7TLO - chain A; structure by X-ray diffraction, 1.55 A resolution.

# Chain A
Name: Cytochrome P450 142A3
Organism: Mycobacterium marinum ATCC BAA-535
UniProt: A0A2Z5YMP0 (A0A2Z5YMP0_MYCMR); residue numbers follow UniProt; this construct covers 1-401
Amino-acid sequence (405 residues; numbered 1 to 405; the number before each row is that of its first residue):
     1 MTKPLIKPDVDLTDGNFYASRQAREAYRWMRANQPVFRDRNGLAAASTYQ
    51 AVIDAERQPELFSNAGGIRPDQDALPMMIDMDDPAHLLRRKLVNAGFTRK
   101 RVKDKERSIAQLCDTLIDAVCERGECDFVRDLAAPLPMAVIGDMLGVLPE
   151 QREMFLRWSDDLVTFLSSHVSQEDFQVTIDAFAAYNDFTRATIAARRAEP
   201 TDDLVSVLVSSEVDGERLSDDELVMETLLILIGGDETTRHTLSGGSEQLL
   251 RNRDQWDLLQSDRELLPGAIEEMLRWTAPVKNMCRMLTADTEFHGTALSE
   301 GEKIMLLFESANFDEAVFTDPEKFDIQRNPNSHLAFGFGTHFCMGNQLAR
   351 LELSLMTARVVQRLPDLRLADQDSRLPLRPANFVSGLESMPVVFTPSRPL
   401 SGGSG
Not modelled in the structure: 1-5, 402-405
Sequence notes: expression tag (402-405)
Bound ions: heme Fe near Cys-343 (its only coordinating residue here)
Small-molecule neighbours: heme (HEM): Glu-56, Met-78, Ile-79, His-86, Arg-90, Phe-97, Leu-229, Ile-230, Gly-233, Gly-234, Thr-237, Thr-238, Thr-241, Leu-274, Pro-279, Val-280, Met-283, Arg-285, Phe-308, Ala-335, Phe-336, Gly-337, Phe-338, Thr-340, His-341, Phe-342, Cys-343, Met-344, Gly-345, Leu-348, Ala-349

# Summary
Bound to chain A: heme.
Chain A is Cytochrome P450 142A3 (Mycobacterium marinum ATCC BAA-535); the structure, X-ray crystal structure
of substrate free cytochrome P450 CYP142A3 from Mycobacterium Marinum, was determined by X-ray diffraction
together with 7SH5 and 7SMZ from the same study.
